PDB entry 5BQN | X-ray diffraction, 2.30 A resolution | chain A

# Chain A
Protein: Botulinum neurotoxin type D
Organism: Clostridium botulinum
Notes: EC 3.4.24.69; engineered mutation(s): H233Y, E230Q,H233Y, E230Q,H233Y, E230Q,H233Y, E230Q
Reference sequence: P19321 (BXD_CLOBO); the construct has insertions or renumbered stretches relative to UniProt, so the offset changes along the chain: 1-437 = UniProt 1-437; 460-872 = UniProt 450-862
Amino-acid sequence (885 residues; row label = number of the first residue in the row):
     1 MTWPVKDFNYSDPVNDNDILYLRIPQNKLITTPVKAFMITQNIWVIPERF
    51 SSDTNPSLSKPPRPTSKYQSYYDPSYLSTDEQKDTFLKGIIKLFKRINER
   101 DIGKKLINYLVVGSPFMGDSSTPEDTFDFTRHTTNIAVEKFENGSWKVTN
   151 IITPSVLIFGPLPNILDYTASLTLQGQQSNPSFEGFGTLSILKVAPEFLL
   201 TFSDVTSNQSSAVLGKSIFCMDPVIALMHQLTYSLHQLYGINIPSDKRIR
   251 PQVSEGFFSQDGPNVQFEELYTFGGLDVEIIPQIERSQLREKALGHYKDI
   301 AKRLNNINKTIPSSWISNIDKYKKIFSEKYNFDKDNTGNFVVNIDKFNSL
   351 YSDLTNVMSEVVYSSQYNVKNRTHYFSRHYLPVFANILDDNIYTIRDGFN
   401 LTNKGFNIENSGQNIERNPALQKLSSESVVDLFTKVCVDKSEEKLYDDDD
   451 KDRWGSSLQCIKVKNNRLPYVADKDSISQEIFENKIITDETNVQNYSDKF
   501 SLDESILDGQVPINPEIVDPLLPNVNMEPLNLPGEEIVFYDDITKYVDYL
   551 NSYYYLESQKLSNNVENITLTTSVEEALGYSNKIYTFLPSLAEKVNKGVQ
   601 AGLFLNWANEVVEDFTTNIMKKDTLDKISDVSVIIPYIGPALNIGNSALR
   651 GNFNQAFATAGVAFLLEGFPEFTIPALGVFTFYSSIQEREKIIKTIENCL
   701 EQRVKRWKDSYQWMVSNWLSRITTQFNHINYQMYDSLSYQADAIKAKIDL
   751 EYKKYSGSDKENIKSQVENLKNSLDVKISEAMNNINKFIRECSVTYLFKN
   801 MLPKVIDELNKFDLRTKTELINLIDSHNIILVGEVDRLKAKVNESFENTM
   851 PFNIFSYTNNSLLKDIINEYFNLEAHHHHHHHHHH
Not modelled in the structure: 442-457, 494-510, 872-885
Differences from the reference sequence: conflict Q230 (Glu in P19321), Y233 (His in P19321); linker (438-459); expression tag (873-885)
UniProt features mapped onto this chain:
  - binding site (Zn(2+)): H229, E269
Disulfide bonds: C437-C460
From the paper describing this entry:
  - conformationally variable residues (order/disorder transition): L166 to S179, V205 to S217, Y233
  - contacts within the chain: R63-F539, V205-Y731 (hydrophobic contact), A212-V776 (hydrophobic contact), V205-Y734 (hydrophobic contact)
  - mutagenesis - R63A (50-fold), Y168A/L200D (50-fold): decreased catalytic activity (citing earlier work)

# Summary
UniProt lists Zn2+-binding residues H229 and E269. The paper reports that R63A and Y168A/L200D reduce
catalytic activity; conformational variability at L166, V205 and Y233.
Chain A is Botulinum neurotoxin type D (Clostridium botulinum); the structure, Crystal structure of the LHn
fragment of botulinum neurotoxin type D, mutant H233Y E230Q, was determined by X-ray diffraction, deposited
together with 5BQM.
